7UN1 - chains BE and R of the 109 polymer chains in the assembly; structure by electron microscopy, 6.00 A resolution (low resolution: residue-level contacts below are approximate; hydrogen-bond / salt-bridge calls are withheld).

# Chain BE
Name: Tubulin alpha-1A chain
Organism: Homo sapiens
UniProtKB: Q71U36 (TBA1A_HUMAN); residues 1-451 here = UniProt positions 1-451
Amino-acid sequence (451 residues; row label = number of the first residue in the row):
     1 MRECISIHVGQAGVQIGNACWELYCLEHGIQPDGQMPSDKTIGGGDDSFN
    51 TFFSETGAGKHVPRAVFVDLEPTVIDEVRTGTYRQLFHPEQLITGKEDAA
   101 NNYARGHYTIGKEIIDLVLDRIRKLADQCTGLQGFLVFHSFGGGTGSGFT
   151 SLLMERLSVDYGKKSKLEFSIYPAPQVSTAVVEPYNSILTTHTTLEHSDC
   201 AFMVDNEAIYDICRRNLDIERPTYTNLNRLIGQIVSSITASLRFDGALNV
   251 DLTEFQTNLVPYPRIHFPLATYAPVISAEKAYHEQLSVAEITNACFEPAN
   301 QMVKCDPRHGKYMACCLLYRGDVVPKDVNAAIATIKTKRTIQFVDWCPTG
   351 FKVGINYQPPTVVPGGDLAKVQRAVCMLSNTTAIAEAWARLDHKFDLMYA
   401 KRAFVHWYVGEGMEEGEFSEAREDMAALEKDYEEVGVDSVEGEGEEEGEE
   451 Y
Not modelled in the structure: 38-48, 438-451
UniProt features mapped onto this chain:
  - active site: Glu254
  - binding site (GTP): Gln11, Glu71, Ser140, Gly144, Thr145, Thr179, Asn206, Asn228
  - binding site (Mg(2+)): Glu71
  - site: Tyr451 (Involved in polymerization)
  - modified residue: Lys40 (N6-acetyllysine), Tyr282 (3'-nitrotyrosine), Ser439 (Phosphoserine), Glu443 (5-glutamyl polyglutamate), Glu445 (5-glutamyl polyglutamate), Tyr451 (3'-nitrotyrosine)
  - natural variant: Ile188 (I188L: In LIS3), Pro263 (P263T: In LIS3), Arg264 (R264C: In LIS3), Leu286 (L286F: In LIS3), Arg402 (R402C: In LIS3; R402H: In LIS3; R402L: In LIS3), Ser419 (S419L: In LIS3)

# Chain R
Name: Sperm acrosome-associated protein 9
Organism: Homo sapiens
UniProtKB: Q96E40 (SACA9_HUMAN); numbering as in UniProt (aligned over 1-222)
Amino-acid sequence (222 residues; row label = number of the first residue in the row):
     1 MNEVKESLRSIEQKYKLFQQQQLTFTAALEHCRENAHDKIRPISSIGQVQ
    51 SYMEHYCNSSTDRRVLLMFLDICSELNKLCQHFEAVHSGTPVTNNLLEKC
   101 KTLVSQSNDLSSLRAKYPHDVVNHLSCDEARNHYGGVVSLIPLILDLMKE
   151 WIAHSEKLPRKVLQHVSEPQAHQESTRGAARPAQAIGTQPRATKHKCRQL
   201 TKASLKPRGCSKPPWRPPGGKL
Not modelled in the structure: 161-222
UniProt features mapped onto this chain:
  - site (Essential for interaction with INCA1): Tyr117, His119

# Interface between chain BE and chain R
Pairs across the interface (15; chain BE residue first):
  Pro32(BE) with Asn123(R)
  Thr80(BE) with His124(R)
  Gly81(BE) with Asn123(R); His124(R)
  Thr82(BE) with Asn123(R); His124(R)
  Arg84(BE) with Asn123(R); His124(R); Leu125(R); Ser126(R); Glu129(R)
  Gln85(BE) with Val122(R); Leu125(R); Ser126(R); Cys127(R)
Interface residues without a listed pair, chain R (9 interface residues in all): Leu23, Asp120

# In short
The interface between chain BE and chain R involves 6 residues on one side and 9 on the other. UniProt lists
active-site residue Glu254(BE), 8 GTP-binding residues and Mg2+-binding residue Glu71(BE) on chain BE.
Chain BE is Tubulin alpha-1A chain and chain R is Sperm acrosome-associated protein 9, both from Homo sapiens;
the structure, 8-nm repeat of the human sperm tip singlet microtubule, was determined by electron microscopy,
deposited together with 7UNG.
